8S71 - chains A and B; structure by X-ray diffraction, 2.05 A resolution.

== Chain A (and B) ==
Molecule: Mucin-like protein
Source organism: Phytophthora sojae
Notes: chain B of this document is another copy of the same molecule, construct and numbering; everything in this record applies to it too
Reference sequence: G4YSM7 (G4YSM7_PHYSP); numbering as in UniProt (aligned over 24-199)
Amino-acid sequence (185 residues; row label = number of the first residue in the row):
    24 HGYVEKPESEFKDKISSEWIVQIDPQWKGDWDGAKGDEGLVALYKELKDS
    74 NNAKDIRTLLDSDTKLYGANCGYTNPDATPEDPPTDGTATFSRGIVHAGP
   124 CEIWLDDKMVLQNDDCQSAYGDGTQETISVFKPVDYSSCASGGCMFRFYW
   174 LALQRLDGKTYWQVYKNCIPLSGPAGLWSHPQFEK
Disordered / not traced: 196-208 (chain B: 198-208)
Differences from the reference sequence: expression tag (200-208)
Disulfide bonds: Cys94-Cys191, Cys124-Cys139, Cys162-Cys167
Bound ions: Cu ion site 1: His24, His120; Cu ion site 2: Asp180 (shared with His24(B), His120(B) of chain B)

== Chain A / chain B interface ==
Pairs across the interface (18; chain A residue first):
  His24(A) - Asp180(B)
  Glu41(A) - Lys182(B)  salt bridge
  Gln45(A) - Leu179(B)
  Gln45(A) - Tyr184(B)  hydrogen bond
  His120(A) - Asp180(B)  salt bridge
  Gln177(A) - Asp180(B)
  Arg178(A) - Leu179(B)
  Leu179(A) - Gln45(B)
  Leu179(A) - Arg178(B)
  Leu179(A) - Leu179(B)  hydrophobic
  Asp180(A) - His24(B)  salt bridge
  Asp180(A) - His120(B)  salt bridge
  Asp180(A) - Gln177(B)  hydrogen bond
  Asp180(A) - Gln186(B)  hydrogen bond
  Asp180(A) - Tyr188(B)
  Lys182(A) - Glu41(B)
  Tyr184(A) - Gln45(B)  hydrogen bond
  Gln186(A) - Asp180(B)  hydrogen bond
Other interface residues (no listed pair), chain A (12 interface residues in all): Trp42
Other interface residues (no listed pair), chain B (13 interface residues in all): Trp42

== Summary ==
12 residues of chain A face 13 of chain B across their interface; the contacts include 5 hydrogen bonds and 4
salt bridges. Polar contacts include Glu41(A)-Lys182(B), His120(A)-Asp180(B) and Asp180(A)-His24(B). The Cu
ion site 1 is built by His24(A) and His120(A).
Chain A and chain B are both Mucin-like protein (Phytophthora sojae); the structure, Oxidoreductase B from
Phytophthora sojae, was determined by X-ray diffraction, deposited together with 8S6G, 8S6S and 9FFE.
